2IHM - chains P and A of the 4 polymer chains in the assembly; structure by X-ray diffraction, 2.40 A resolution.

[Chain P]
Molecule: 6-nt DNA strand
Sequence (6 nucleotides; row label = number of the first residue in the row):
     1 CAGTAT
Ion coordination: Na+: DA5 (shared with Thr241(A), Val243(A), Val246(A) of chain A)

[Chain A]
Protein: DNA polymerase mu
Organism: Mus musculus
Notes: EC 2.7.7.7; fragment: catalytic domain
Reference sequence: Q9JIW4 (DPOLM_MOUSE); residues 137-496 here = UniProt positions 137-496
Chain sequence (360 residues; row label = number of the first residue in the row):
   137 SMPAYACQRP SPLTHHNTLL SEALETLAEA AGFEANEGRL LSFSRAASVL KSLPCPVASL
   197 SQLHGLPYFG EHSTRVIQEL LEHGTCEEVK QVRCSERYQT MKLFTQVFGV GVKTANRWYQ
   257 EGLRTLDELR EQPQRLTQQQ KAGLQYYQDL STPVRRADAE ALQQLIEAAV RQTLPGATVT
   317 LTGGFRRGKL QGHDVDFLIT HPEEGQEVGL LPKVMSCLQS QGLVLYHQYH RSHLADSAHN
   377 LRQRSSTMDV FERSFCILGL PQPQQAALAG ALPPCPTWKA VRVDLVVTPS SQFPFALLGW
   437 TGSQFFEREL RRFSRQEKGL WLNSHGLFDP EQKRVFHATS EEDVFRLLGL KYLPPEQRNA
Not modelled in the structure: 370-384, 399-411
Construct notes: variant Val386 (Ala in Q9JIW4)
Ion coordination: Na+ site 1: Thr241, Val243, Val246 (shared with DA5(P) of chain P); Mg2+: Asp330, Asp332 (together with 2',3'-dideoxy-thymidine-5'-triphosphate); Na+ site 2 near Asp330 (its only coordinating residue here)
Residues lining bound ligands: 2',3'-dideoxy-thymidine-5'-triphosphate (D3T): Gly319, Gly320, Arg323, Lys325, Gln327, Gly328, His329, Asp330, Asp332, Gly435, Trp436, Thr437, Gly438, Ser439, Gln440, Glu443

[Interface between chain P and chain A]
Contacting residue pairs - 22 pairs, chain P then chain A:
  DG3(P) - Lys249(A)  phosphate contact
  DG3(P) - Thr250(A)  hydrogen bond to the phosphate
  DG3(P) - Arg253(A)  salt bridge to the phosphate
  DT4(P) - Gly245(A)  sugar contact
  DT4(P) - Val246(A)  phosphate contact
  DT4(P) - Gly247(A)  hydrogen bond to the phosphate
  DT4(P) - Val248(A)  phosphate contact
  DT4(P) - Lys249(A)  hydrogen bond to the phosphate
  DT4(P) - Thr250(A)  hydrogen bond to the phosphate
  DT4(P) - Gln275(A)  sugar contact
  DA5(P) - Val243(A)  phosphate contact
  DA5(P) - Phe244(A)  sugar contact
  DA5(P) - Gly245(A)  hydrogen bond to the phosphate
  DA5(P) - Val246(A)  phosphate contact
  DA5(P) - Gln275(A)  sugar contact
  DA5(P) - Arg418(A)  phosphate contact
  DT6(P) - His329(A)  salt bridge to the phosphate
  DT6(P) - Asp330(A)  phosphate contact
  DT6(P) - Phe391(A)  sugar contact
  DT6(P) - Arg418(A)  salt bridge to the phosphate
  DT6(P) - Asp420(A)  sugar contact
  DT6(P) - Trp436(A)  sugar contact
Also at the interface, not in a pair above, chain P (5 interface residues in all): DA2

[In short]
Chain P and chain A form an interface of 5 and 16 residues respectively; the contacts include 5 hydrogen bonds
and 3 salt bridges. Among the polar pairs are DG3(P)-Thr250(A), DT4(P)-Gly247(A) and DT4(P)-Lys249(A). Bound
to chain A: 2',3'-dideoxy-thymidine-5'-triphosphate.
Here chain P is a 6-nt DNA strand and chain A is DNA polymerase mu (Mus musculus). Entry 2IHM (Polymerase mu
in ternary complex with gapped 11mer DNA duplex and bound incoming nucleotide) was determined by X-ray
diffraction.
